Entry 5F7H (X-ray diffraction, 2.50 A resolution); this record covers chain B.

Chain B:
Name: T-cell immunoglobulin and mucin domain-containing protein 4
Organism: Homo sapiens
UniProt: Q96H15 (TIMD4_HUMAN); residues 3-113 here correspond to UniProt positions 24-134 (UniProt number = residue number + 21)
Chain sequence (113 residues; row label = number of the first residue in the row):
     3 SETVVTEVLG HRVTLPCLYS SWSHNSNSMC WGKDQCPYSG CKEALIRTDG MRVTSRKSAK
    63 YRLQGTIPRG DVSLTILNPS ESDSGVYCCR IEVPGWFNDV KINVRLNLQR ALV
Sequence notes: cloning artifact (114-115)
Disulfides: C19-C91, C32-C43, C38-C90
Ion coordination: Ca2+: V95, G97, N100, D101 (together with phosphoserine)
Ligand contacts: phosphoserine (SEP): S41, R92, V95, G97, W98, F99, N100, D101, K103

Summary:
Chain B binds phosphoserine. The Ca2+ site is built by V95, G97, N100 and D101.
Chain B is T-cell immunoglobulin and mucin domain-containing protein 4 (Homo sapiens); the structure, Human
T-cell immunoglobulin and mucin domain protein 4 (hTIM-4) complex with phosphoserine, was determined by X-ray
diffraction (same publication as 5F70, 5F71 and 5F7F).
